Entry 4NXN (X-ray diffraction, 3.54 A resolution); this record covers chains A and Q of the 21 polymer chains in the assembly.

[Chain A]
Molecule: 16S rRNA
Source organism: Thermus thermophilus
Sequence (1522 nucleotides; numbered 0 to 1544 plus 19 insertion-coded residues; 42 numbers in that range are skipped by the numbering (no residue carries them; nothing is unmodelled there); the number before each row is that of its first residue; a row labelled like 190A-190L holds insertion residues (190A, then the next letters in order); numbering starts at 0):
     0 UUUGUUGGAGAGUUUGAUCCUGGCUCAGGGUGAACGCUGGCGGCGUGCCU
    50 AAGACAUGCAAGUCGUGCGGG
    73 CCGCGGGGUUUU
    88 ACUCCG
    95 UGGUC
   101 AGCGGCGGACGGGUGAGUAACGCGUGGGU
  129A G
   130 ACCUACCCGGAAGAGGGGGACAACCCGGGGAAACUCGGGCUAAUCCCCCA
   180 UGUGGACCCGC
190A-190L CCCUUGGGGUGU
   191 GUCCAAAGGGCUUU
   216 GCCCGCUUCCGGAUGGGCCCGCGUCCCAUCAGCUAGUUGGUGGGGUAAUG
   266 GCCCACCAAGGCGACGACGGGUAGCCGGUCUGAGAGGAUGGCCGGCCACA
   316 GGGGCACUGAGACACGGGCCCCACUCCUACGGGAGGCAGCAGUUAGGAAU
   366 CUUCCGCAAUGGGCGCAAGCCUGACGGAGCGACGCCGCUUGGAGGAAGAA
   416 GCCCUUCGGGGUGUAAACUCCUGAA
   442 CCCGGGACGAAACCCCCGACGA
   474 GGGGACUGACGGUACCGGG
   494 GUAAUAGCGCCGGCCAACUCCGUGCCAGCAGCCGCGGUAAUACGGAGGGC
   544 GCGAGCGUUACCCGGAUUCACUGGGCGUAAAGGGCGUGUAGGCGGCCUGG
   594 GGCGUCCCAUGUGAAAGACCACGGCUCAACCGUGGGGGAGCGUGGGAUAC
   644 GCUCAGGCUAGACGGUGGGAGAGGGUGGUGGAAUUCCCGGAGUAGCGGUG
   694 AAAUGCGCAGAUACCGGGAGGAACGCCGAUGGCGAAGGCAGCCACCUGGU
   744 CCACCCGUGACGCUGAGGCGCGAAAGCGUGGGGAGCAAACCGGAUUAGAU
   794 ACCCGGGUAGUCCACGCCCUAAACGAUGCGCGCUAGGUCUCUGGGUCU
   848 CCUGGGGGCCGAAGCUAACGCGUUAAGCGCGCCGCCUGGGGAGUACGGCC
   898 GCAAGGCUGAAACUCAAAGGAAUUGACGGGGGCCCGCACAAGCGGUGGAG
   948 CAUGUGGUUUAAUUCGAAGXAACGCGAAGAACCUUACCAGGCCUUGACAU
   998 GCUAGG
 1003A G
  1004 AACCCGGGUGAAAGCCUGGGGUGCCCC
1030A-1030D GCGA
  1031 GGGGAGCCCUAGCACAGGUGCUGCAUGGCCGUCGUCAGCUCGUGCCGUGA
  1081 GGUGUUGGGUUAAGUCCCGCAACGAGCGCAACCCCCGCCGUUAGUUGCCA
  1131 GCGGUUCGGCCGGGCACUCUAACGGGACUGCCCGCGAAA
  1171 GCGGGAGGAAGGAGGGGACGACGUCUGGUCAGCAUGGCCCUUACGGCCUG
  1221 GGCGACACACGUGCUACAAUGCCCACUACAAAGCGAUGCCACCCGGCAAC
  1271 GGGGAGCUAAUCGCAAAAAGGUGGGCCCAGUUCGGAUUGGGGUCUGCAAC
  1321 CCGACCCCAUGAAGCCGGAAUCGCUAGUAAUCGCGGAUCAG
 1361A C
  1362 CAUGCCGCGGUGAAUACGUUCCCGGGCCUUGUACACACXGCCXGUXACGC
  1412 CAUGGGAGCGGGCUCUACCCGAAGUCGCCGGG
  1446 AGCCUACGGG
  1459 CAGGCGCCGAGGGUAGGGCCCGUGACUGGGGCGAAGUCGUAACAAGGUAG
  1509 CUGUACCGGAAGGUGCGGCUGGAUCCACUCCUUUCU
Not modelled in the structure: 0-4, 1534-1538
Modified / non-standard residues: PSU (pseudouridine-5'-monophosphate) at position 516, M2G (N2-dimethylguanosine-5'-monophosphate) at position 966, 5MC (5-methylcytidine-5'-monophosphate) at position 967, 2MG (2N-methylguanosine-5'-monophosphate) at position 1207, 5MC (5-methylcytidine-5'-monophosphate) at position 1400, 4OC (4n,o2'-methylcytidine-5'-monophosphate) at position 1402, 5MC (5-methylcytidine-5'-monophosphate) at position 1404, 5MC (5-methylcytidine-5'-monophosphate) at position 1407, UR3 (3-methyluridine-5'-monophoshate) at position 1498, MA6 (6N-dimethyladenosine-5'-monophoshate) at position 1518, MA6 (6N-dimethyladenosine-5'-monophoshate) at position 1519, PSU (pseudouridine-5'-monophosphate) at position 1540, PSU (pseudouridine-5'-monophosphate) at position 1541
Metal / ion sites: Mg2+ site 1 near U5 (its only coordinating residue here); Mg2+ site 2: G11, G22; Mg2+ site 3 near G21 (its only coordinating residue here); Mg2+ site 4: C48, G115; Mg2+ site 5 near A53 (its only coordinating residue here); Mg2+ site 6: A59, U387; Mg2+ site 7: G61, U62; Mg2+ site 8: G97, U98; Mg2+ site 9 near G107 (its only coordinating residue here); Mg2+ site 10 near G117 (its only coordinating residue here); Mg2+ site 11: C121, G124, U125; Mg2+ site 12 near U129 (its only coordinating residue here); 101 more Mg2+ sites not listed
Small-molecule neighbours: streptomycin (SRY): U12, U14, C526, G527, C912, A913, A914, A915, C1490, G1491

[Chain Q]
Molecule: ribosomal protein S17
Source organism: Thermus thermophilus
Reference sequence: Q5SHP7 (RS17_THET8); numbering as in UniProt (aligned over 1-105)
Chain sequence (105 residues; row label = number of the first residue in the row):
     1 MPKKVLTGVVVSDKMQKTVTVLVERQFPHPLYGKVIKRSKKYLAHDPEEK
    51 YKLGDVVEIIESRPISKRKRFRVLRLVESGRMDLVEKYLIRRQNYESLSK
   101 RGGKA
Not modelled in the structure: 1, 101-105
Metal / ion sites: Mg2+ site 1: Asp-13, Met-15, Glu-49; Mg2+ site 2: Ser-39 (shared with C280(A) of chain A)

[How chain A and chain Q interact]
Contacting residue pairs (81):
  G127(A) with Pro-2(Q), hydrogen bond to the sugar; Glu-61(Q), hydrogen bond to the base
  G128(A) with Pro-2(Q), sugar contact; Lys-3(Q), hydrogen bond to the phosphate; Glu-61(Q), sugar contact
  U129(A) with Lys-3(Q), salt bridge to the phosphate
  A130(A) with Arg-63(Q), salt bridge to the phosphate
  U190E(A) with Ser-62(Q), base contact; Arg-63(Q), hydrogen bond to the sugar; Arg-72(Q), hydrogen bond to the base
  C234(A) with Arg-70(Q), hydrogen bond to the phosphate
  C235(A) with Glu-61(Q), base contact; Arg-70(Q), salt bridge to the phosphate; Phe-71(Q), sugar contact
  G236(A) with Lys-4(Q), sugar contact; Lys-40(Q), salt bridge to the phosphate; Tyr-42(Q), hydrogen bond to the phosphate
  C237(A) with Arg-25(Q), salt bridge to the phosphate; Lys-40(Q), salt bridge to the phosphate; Tyr-42(Q), phosphate contact
  G238(A) with Arg-25(Q), salt bridge to the phosphate
  A246(A) with Leu-98(Q), hydrogen bond to the sugar; Ser-99(Q), sugar contact
  G247(A) with Ser-99(Q), phosphate contact; Lys-100(Q), salt bridge to the phosphate
  U253(A) with Met-15(Q), sugar contact; Lys-67(Q), phosphate contact
  G254(A) with Met-15(Q), sugar contact; Gln-16(Q), hydrogen bond to the sugar; Thr-18(Q), hydrogen bond to the phosphate; Ser-66(Q), hydrogen bond to the phosphate; Lys-67(Q), phosphate contact; Lys-69(Q), phosphate contact
  G255(A) with Gln-16(Q), sugar contact; Lys-17(Q), phosphate contact; Ile-65(Q), phosphate contact; Ser-66(Q), phosphate contact; Lys-69(Q), salt bridge to the phosphate
  U256(A) with Lys-17(Q), salt bridge to the phosphate
  U264(A) with Arg-63(Q), sugar contact; Pro-64(Q), hydrogen bond to the sugar
  G265(A) with Pro-64(Q), sugar contact; Ile-65(Q), sugar contact; Ser-66(Q), sugar contact; Lys-67(Q), hydrogen bond to the sugar
  G266(A) with Lys-67(Q), sugar contact
  C267(A) with Lys-67(Q), salt bridge to the phosphate
  A273(A) with Gln-16(Q), sugar contact
  G275(A) with Lys-14(Q), phosphate contact; Met-15(Q), hydrogen bond to the sugar
  G276(A) with Ser-12(Q), hydrogen bond to the phosphate; Met-15(Q), sugar contact; Thr-20(Q), phosphate contact; Arg-68(Q), hydrogen bond to the sugar
  C277(A) with Lys-41(Q), salt bridge to the phosphate; Arg-68(Q), salt bridge to the phosphate
  G278(A) with Lys-41(Q), salt bridge to the phosphate; Arg-92(Q), base contact; Tyr-95(Q), base contact
  A279(A) with Arg-91(Q), salt bridge to the phosphate; Tyr-95(Q), hydrogen bond to the phosphate; Leu-98(Q), base contact
  C280(A) with Lys-37(Q), base contact; Arg-38(Q), hydrogen bond to the sugar; Ser-39(Q), hydrogen bond to the base; Arg-91(Q), base contact
  C564(A) with Leu-31(Q), base contact; Tyr-32(Q), sugar contact
  U582(A) with Asn-94(Q), hydrogen bond to the sugar
  A583(A) with Asn-94(Q), hydrogen bond to the sugar
  G584(A) with Lys-87(Q), phosphate contact
  G585(A) with Lys-34(Q), hydrogen bond to the phosphate
  C586(A) with Lys-34(Q), salt bridge to the phosphate
  G597(A) with Gln-26(Q), sugar contact
  G635(A) with Pro-2(Q), sugar contact
  U636(A) with Pro-2(Q), sugar contact
  G760(A) with Asn-94(Q), base contact; Ser-97(Q), base contact; Leu-98(Q), sugar contact
  C879(A) with Lys-34(Q), salt bridge to the phosphate
  C896(A) with Lys-100(Q), salt bridge to the phosphate
Other interface residues (no listed pair), chain A (46 interface residues in all): G190F, C596, U598, G644, C647, A759, G761
Other interface residues (no listed pair), chain Q (49 interface residues in all): Phe-27, Pro-28, Val-35, Leu-43, His-45, Arg-81, Ile-90

[Overview]
Chain A and chain Q form an interface of 46 and 49 residues respectively, with 22 hydrogen bonds and 18 salt
bridges. Among the polar pairs are G127(A)/Glu-61(Q), U190E(A)/Arg-72(Q) and C280(A)/Ser-39(Q). Bound to chain
A: streptomycin. G11(A) and G22(A) coordinate Mg2+ site 2.
Chain A is 16S rRNA and chain Q is ribosomal protein S17, both from Thermus thermophilus; the structure,
Crystal Structure of the 30S ribosomal subunit from a GidB (RsmG) mutant of Thermus thermophilus (HB8) ...,
was determined by X-ray diffraction.
